4TW0 - chain A; structure by X-ray diffraction, 3.65 A resolution.

== Chain A ==
Protein: Scavenger receptor class B member 2
Source organism: Homo sapiens
Notes: fragment: ectodomain
UniProtKB: Q14108 (SCRB2_HUMAN); residues 37-429 here = UniProt positions 37-429
Chain sequence (393 residues; row label = number of the first residue in the row):
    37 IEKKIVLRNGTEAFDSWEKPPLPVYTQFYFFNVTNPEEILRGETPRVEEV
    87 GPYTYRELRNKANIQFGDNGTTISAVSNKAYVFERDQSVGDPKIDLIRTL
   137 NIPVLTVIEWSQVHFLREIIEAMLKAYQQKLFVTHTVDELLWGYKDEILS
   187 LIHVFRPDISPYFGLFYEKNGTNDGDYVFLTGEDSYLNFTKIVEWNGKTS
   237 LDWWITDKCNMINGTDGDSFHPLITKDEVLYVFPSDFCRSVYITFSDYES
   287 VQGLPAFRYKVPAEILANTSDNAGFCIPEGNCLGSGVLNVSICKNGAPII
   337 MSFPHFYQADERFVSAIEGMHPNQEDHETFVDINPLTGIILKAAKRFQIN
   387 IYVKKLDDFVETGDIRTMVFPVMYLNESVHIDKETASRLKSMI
Swiss-Prot annotation at these positions:
  - region: Ile155 to Phe191 (Important for interaction with GBA1)
  - glycosylation (N-linked (GlcNAc...) asparagine): Asn45, Asn68, Asn105, Asn206, Asn224, Asn249, Asn304, Asn325, Asn412
  - natural variant: His363 (H363N: In EPM4)
Disulfides: Cys274-Cys329, Cys312-Cys318
Covalently attached groups: N-acetylglucosamine (NAG) linked to Asn68, Asn206, Asn224, Asn249, Asn304, Asn325, Asn412
From the paper describing this entry:
  - conformationally variable residues (loop rearrangement): His150 (proposed by the authors, not directly observed)
  - conformationally variable residues: Trp146

== Overview ==
The paper reports conformational variability at His150 and Trp146.
Chain A is Scavenger receptor class B member 2 (Homo sapiens); the structure, Crystal Structure of SCARB2 in
Acidic Condition (pH4.8), was determined by X-ray diffraction (same publication as 4TVZ and 4TW2).
